PDB entry 2HK1 | X-ray diffraction, 2.30 A resolution | chains B and D of the 4 polymer chains in the assembly

== Chain B (and D) ==
Protein: D-psicose 3-epimerase
From: Agrobacterium tumefaciens
Notes: EC 5.3.1.-; chain D of this document is another copy of the same molecule, construct and numbering; everything in this record applies to it too
UniProt: A9CH28 (A9CH28_AGRT5); residue numbers follow UniProt; this construct covers 1-289
Amino-acid sequence (309 residues; row label = number of the first residue in the row; numbers below 1 keep their minus sign (Mse-19 is residue -19)):
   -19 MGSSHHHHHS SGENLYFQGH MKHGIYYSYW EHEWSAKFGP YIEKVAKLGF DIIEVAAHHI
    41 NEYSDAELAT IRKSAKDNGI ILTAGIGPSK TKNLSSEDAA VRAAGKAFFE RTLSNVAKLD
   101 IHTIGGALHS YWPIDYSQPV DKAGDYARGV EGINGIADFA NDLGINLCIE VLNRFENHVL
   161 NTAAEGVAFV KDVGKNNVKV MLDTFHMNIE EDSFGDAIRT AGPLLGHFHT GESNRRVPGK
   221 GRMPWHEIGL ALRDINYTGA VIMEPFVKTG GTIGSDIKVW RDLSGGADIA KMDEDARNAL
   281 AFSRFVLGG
Not modelled in the structure: -19 to 0
Modified / non-standard residues: Mse-19 (selenomethionine); Mse1, Mse181, Mse187, Mse223, Mse243, Mse272 (selenomethionine; parent Met)
Sequence notes: expression tag (-19 to 0)
Ion coordination: Mn2+: Glu150, Asp183, His209, Glu244 (together with D-fructose)
Small-molecule neighbours: D-fructose (FUD): Tyr6, Ile66, Gly67, Gly106, Ala107, Trp112, Glu150, Leu152, Glu156, Mse181, Asp183, His186, His209, Arg215, Glu244, Ile257
UniProt features mapped onto this chain:
  - active site (Proton donor/acceptor): Glu150, Glu244
  - binding site (substrate): Tyr6, Ala107, Glu156, Asp183 to His186, Arg215
  - binding site (Mn(2+)): Glu150, Asp183, His209, Glu244

== How chain B and chain D interact ==
Residue-residue contacts - 10 pairs, chain B then chain D:
  Asp192(B) - His226(D)  salt bridge
  Asp192(B) - Leu230(D)
  Ser193(B) - Leu230(D)
  Asp196(B) - Leu230(D)
  Arg199(B) - Arg199(D)
  His226(B) - Asp192(D)  salt bridge
  Leu230(B) - Asp192(D)
  Leu230(B) - Ser193(D)
  Leu230(B) - Asp196(D)
  Asp234(B) - Asp196(D)
Also at the interface, not in a pair above, chain B (8 interface residues in all): Glu227
Also at the interface, not in a pair above, chain D (7 interface residues in all): Glu227

== In short ==
The interface between chain B and chain D involves 8 residues on one side and 7 on the other, with 2 salt
bridges. The salt-bridged pair is Asp192(B)-His226(D). Chain B binds D-fructose.
Both chains are D-psicose 3-epimerase (Agrobacterium tumefaciens). Entry 2HK1 (Crystal structure of D-psicose
3-epimerase (DPEase) in the presence of D-fructose) was determined by X-ray diffraction (same publication as
2HK0).
